7E9G - chains A and D of the 8 polymer chains in the assembly; structure by electron microscopy, 3.50 A resolution.

Chain A:
Molecule: Guanine nucleotide-binding protein G(i) subunit alpha-1
Source organism: Homo sapiens
UniProt: P63096 (GNAI1_HUMAN); numbering as in UniProt (aligned over 1-354)
Chain sequence (354 residues; row label = number of the first residue in the row):
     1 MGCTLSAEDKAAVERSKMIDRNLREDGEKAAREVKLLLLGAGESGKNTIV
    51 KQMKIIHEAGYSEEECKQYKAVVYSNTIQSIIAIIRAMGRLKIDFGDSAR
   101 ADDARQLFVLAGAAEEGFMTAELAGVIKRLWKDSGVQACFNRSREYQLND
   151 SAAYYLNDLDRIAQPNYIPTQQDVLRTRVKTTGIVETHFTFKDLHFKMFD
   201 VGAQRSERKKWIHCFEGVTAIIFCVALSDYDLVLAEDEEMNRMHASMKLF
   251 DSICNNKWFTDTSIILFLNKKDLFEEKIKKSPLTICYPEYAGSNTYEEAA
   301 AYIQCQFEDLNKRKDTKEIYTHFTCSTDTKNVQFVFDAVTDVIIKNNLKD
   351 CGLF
Disordered / not traced: 1-5, 56-181
Construct notes: engineered mutation N47 (Ser in P63096), A203 (Gly in P63096), A245 (Glu in P63096), S326 (Ala in P63096)
UniProt features mapped onto this chain:
  - region: K35 to K46, T48 (G1 motif), D173 to T181 (G2 motif), F196 to G202, Q204, R205 (G3 motif), I265 to D272 (G4 motif), T324, C325, T327 to T329 (G5 motif)
  - binding site (GTP): E43 to K46, T48, S151, L175 to T181, D200 to G202, Q204, N269 to D272
  - binding site (Mg(2+)): T181
  - modified residue: R178 (ADP-ribosylarginine), Q204 (Deamidated glutamine), C351 (ADP-ribosylcysteine)
  - lipidation: G2 (N-myristoyl glycine), C3 (S-palmitoyl cysteine)
  - natural variant: G40 (G40C: In NEDHISB; G40R: In NEDHISB), G45 (G45D: In NEDHISB), T48 (T48I: In NEDHISB; T48K: In NEDHISB), Q52 (Q52P: In NEDHISB), S75 (deletion: In NEDHISB; uncertain significance), Q172 (deletion: In NEDHISB), D173 (D173V: In NEDHISB), E186 to F189 (deletion: In NEDHISB; uncertain significance), C224 (C224Y: In NEDHISB), K270 (K270N: In NEDHISB; K270R: In NEDHISB), D272 (D272G: In NEDHISB), V332 (V332E: In NEDHISB; uncertain significance)
  - mutagenesis: G42 (G42R: Abolishes switch to an activated conformation and dissociation from beta and gamma subunits upon GTP binding. Abolishes interaction with RGS family members), E116 (E116L: Enhances interaction (inactive GDP-bound) with RGS14), Q147 (Q147L: Enhances interaction (inactive GDP-bound) with RGS14)

Chain D:
Molecule: scFv16
Source organism: Homo sapiens
Notes: antibody fragment or engineered binder
Chain sequence (257 residues; numbered 1 to 257; the number before each row is that of its first residue):
     1 DVQLVESGGGLVQPGGSRKLSCSASGFAFSSFGMHWVRQAPEKGLEWVAY
    51 ISSGSGTIYYADTVKGRFTISRDDPKNTLFLQMTSLRSEDTAMYYCVRSI
   101 YYYGSSPFDFWGQGTTLTVSSGGGGSGGGGSGGGGSDIVMTQATSSVPVT
   151 PGESVSISCRSSKSLLHSNGNTYLYWFLQRPGQSPQLLIYRMSNLASGVP
   201 DRFSGSGSGTAFTLTISRLEAEDVGVYYCMQHLEYPLTFGAGTKLELKAA
   251 ALEVLFQ
Disordered / not traced: 1, 122-135, 248-257
Cystine bridges: C22-C96

Chain A / chain D interface:
Pairs across the interface (10; chain A residue first):
  S6(A) - H167(D)
  A7(A) - H167(D)
  A7(A) - L233(D)
  E8(A) - Y173(D)
  E8(A) - H232(D)
  D9(A) - N169(D)
  D9(A) - Y173(D)  hydrogen bond
  A11(A) - Y101(D)  hydrophobic
  A12(A) - Y101(D)
  E14(A) - T57(D)
Other interface residues (no listed pair), chain A (10 interface residues in all): K10, R15, M18
Other interface residues (no listed pair), chain D (12 interface residues in all): Y50, S52, S53, Y59, Y102

Summary:
10 residues of chain A face 12 of chain D across their interface; the contacts include 1 hydrogen bond. The
hydrogen-bonded pair is D9(A)-Y173(D). From UniProt: 21 GTP-binding residues, Mg2+-binding residue T181(A) and
3 mutagenesis sites on chain A.
Chain A is Guanine nucleotide-binding protein G(i) subunit alpha-1 and chain D is scFv16, both from Homo
sapiens; the structure, Cryo-EM structure of Gi-bound metabotropic glutamate receptor mGlu2, was determined by
electron microscopy together with 7E9H from the same study.
